PDB entry 6CCE | X-ray diffraction, 3.05 A resolution | chains C and F of the 9 polymer chains in the assembly

Chain C:
Name: DNA-directed RNA polymerase subunit beta
From: Mycobacterium smegmatis (strain ATCC 700084 / mc(2)155)
Notes: EC 2.7.7.6
Reference sequence: P60281 (RPOB_MYCS2); numbering as in UniProt (aligned over 1-1169)
Sequence (1169 residues; numbered 1 to 1169; the number before each row is that of its first residue):
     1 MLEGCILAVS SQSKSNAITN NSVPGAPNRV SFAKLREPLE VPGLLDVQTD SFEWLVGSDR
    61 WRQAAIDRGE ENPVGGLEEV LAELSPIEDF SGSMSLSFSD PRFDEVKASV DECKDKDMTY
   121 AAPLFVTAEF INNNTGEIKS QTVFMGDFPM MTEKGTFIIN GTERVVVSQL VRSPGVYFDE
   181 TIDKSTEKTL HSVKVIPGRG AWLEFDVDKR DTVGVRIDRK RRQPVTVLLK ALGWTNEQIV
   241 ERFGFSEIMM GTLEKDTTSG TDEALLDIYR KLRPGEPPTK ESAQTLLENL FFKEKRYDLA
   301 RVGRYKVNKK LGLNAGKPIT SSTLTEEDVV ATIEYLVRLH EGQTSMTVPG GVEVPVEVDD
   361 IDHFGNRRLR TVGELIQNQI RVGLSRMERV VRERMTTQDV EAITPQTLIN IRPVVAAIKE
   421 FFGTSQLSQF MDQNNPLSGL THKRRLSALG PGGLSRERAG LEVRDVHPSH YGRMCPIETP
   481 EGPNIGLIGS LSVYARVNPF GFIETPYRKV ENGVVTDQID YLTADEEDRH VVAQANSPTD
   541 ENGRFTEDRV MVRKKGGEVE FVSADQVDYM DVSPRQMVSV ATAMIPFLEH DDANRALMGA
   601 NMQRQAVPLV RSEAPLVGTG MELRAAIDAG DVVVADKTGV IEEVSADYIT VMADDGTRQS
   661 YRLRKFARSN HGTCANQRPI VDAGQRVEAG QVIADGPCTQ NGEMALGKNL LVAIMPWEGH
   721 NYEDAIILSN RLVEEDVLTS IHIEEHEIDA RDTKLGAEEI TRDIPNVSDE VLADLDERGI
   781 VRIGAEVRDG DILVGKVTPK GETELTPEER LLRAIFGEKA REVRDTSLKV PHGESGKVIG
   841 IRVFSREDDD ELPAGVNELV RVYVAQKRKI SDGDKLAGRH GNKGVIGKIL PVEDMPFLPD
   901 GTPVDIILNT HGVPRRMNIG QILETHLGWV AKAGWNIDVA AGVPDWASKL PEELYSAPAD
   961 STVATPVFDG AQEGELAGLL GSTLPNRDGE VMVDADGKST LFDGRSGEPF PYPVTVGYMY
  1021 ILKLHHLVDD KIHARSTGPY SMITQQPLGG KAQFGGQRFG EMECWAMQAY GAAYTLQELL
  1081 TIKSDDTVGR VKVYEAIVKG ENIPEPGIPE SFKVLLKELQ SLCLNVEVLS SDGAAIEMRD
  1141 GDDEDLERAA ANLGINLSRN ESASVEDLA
Disordered / not traced: 1-20, 206-214, 233-236, 312-322, 1140-1169
Ligand contacts: Kanglemycin A (KNG): R164, G423, T424, S425, Q426, L427, S428, Q429, F430, D432, H442, R445, S447, L449, G450, R456, P480, I488, R604, H671
UniProt features mapped onto this chain:
  - mutagenesis: Q429 (Q429K/L: Rifampicin (Rif) resistant), D432 (D432V: Rifampicin (Rif) resistant; D432Y: Rifampicin (Rif) resistant; RbpA no longer rescues transcription in the presence of Rif. Decreased affinity for Rif, no change in affinity for RbpA), H442 (H442D/L/P/R/Y: Rifampicin (Rif) resistant), R445 (R445L/P: Rifampicin (Rif) resistant), S447 (S447L/P/W: Rifampicin (Rif) resistant; RbpA no longer rescues transcription in the presence of Rif, decreased affinity for Rif, no change in affinity for RbpA; tested in the Leu mutation), L449 (L449P: Rifampicin (Rif) resistant)
What the authors report for this chain:
  - binding site for Kanglemycin A: R164, T424, L427, F430, R445, S447, L449, G450, R456, R604

Chain F:
Name: RNA polymerase sigma factor SigA
From: Mycobacterium smegmatis (strain ATCC 700084 / mc(2)155)
Reference sequence: A0QW02 (A0QW02_MYCS2); residues 1-466 here = UniProt positions 1-466
Sequence (466 residues; row label = number of the first residue in the row):
     1 MAATKASPAT EEPVKRTATK TPAKKAPAKR AAKSAAAKAG GKAPAKKAPA KRAAKGTAAK
    61 PEDGVTDDLE VTDDLEAEPG EDLDVEDTDL ELDDLDSDDD TAVEDEEEEA DAATPAVATA
   121 KAADDDIDEP SEKDKASGDF VWDEEESEAL RQARKDAELT ASADSVRAYL KQIGKVALLN
   181 AEEEVELAKR IEAGLYATQK LAELAEKGEK LPVQQRRDMQ WICRDGDRAK NHLLEANLRL
   241 VVSLAKRYTG RGMAFLDLIQ EGNLGLIRAV EKFDYTKGYK FSTYATWWIR QAITRAMADQ
   301 ARTIRIPVHM VEVINKLGRI QRELLQDLGR EPTPEELAKE MDITPEKVLE IQQYAREPIS
   361 LDQTIGDEGD SQLGDFIEDS EAVVAVDAVS FTLLQDQLQS VLETLSEREA GVVRLRFGLT
   421 DGQPRTLDEI GQVYGVTRER IRQIESKTMS KLRHPSRSQV LRDYLD
Disordered / not traced: 1-162, 366-367

Chain C / chain F interface:
Contacting residue pairs (53):
  F144(C) - L325(F)  hydrophobic
  F144(C) - Q326(F)  hydrogen bond (backbone-side chain)
  F144(C) - G329(F)
  G275(C) - K171(F)
  R389(C) - R247(F)
  E393(C) - R247(F)
  Q406(C) - Q326(F)
  N410(C) - R322(F)
  R412(C) - R322(F)
  R751(C) - R356(F)
  N766(C) - L465(F)
  N766(C) - D466(F)
  T806(C) - F391(F)
  P807(C) - F417(F)
  P807(C) - L419(F)
  E808(C) - F391(F)
  E808(C) - Q395(F)
  R810(C) - F417(F)
  R810(C) - P424(F)
  L811(C) - V413(F)  hydrophobic
  L811(C) - F417(F)  hydrophobic
  L812(C) - L394(F)  hydrophobic
  L812(C) - L461(F)  hydrophobic
  A814(C) - M449(F)
  A814(C) - R453(F)  hydrogen bond (backbone-side chain)
  I815(C) - M449(F)
  I815(C) - L452(F)  hydrophobic
  I815(C) - R453(F)  hydrogen bond (backbone-side chain)
  F816(C) - S458(F)
  F816(C) - L461(F)
  F816(C) - R462(F)
  E818(C) - L465(F)
  R846(C) - L349(F)
  A854(C) - L349(F)  hydrophobic
  A854(C) - Q352(F)
  A854(C) - Q353(F)
  G855(C) - L349(F)
  G855(C) - Q353(F)
  P1039(C) - E378(F)
  Y1040(C) - I377(F)
  Y1040(C) - E378(F)
  Y1040(C) - D379(F)  hydrogen bond (backbone-backbone)
  S1041(C) - I377(F)
  S1041(C) - D379(F)
  M1042(C) - I377(F)  hydrogen bond (backbone-backbone)
  I1043(C) - G374(F)
  Q1045(C) - D379(F)  hydrogen bond
  L1048(C) - D375(F)
  L1048(C) - F376(F)
  V1091(C) - A385(F)  hydrophobic
  Y1094(C) - A385(F)  hydrophobic
  Y1094(C) - V386(F)
  E1095(C) - V389(F)
Also at the interface, not in a pair above, chain C (36 interface residues in all): V143, E276, D752, R1090
Also at the interface, not in a pair above, chain F (41 interface residues in all): R167, K246, V383, L398, G418, G422, Y464

Overview:
36 residues of chain C face 41 of chain F across their interface, with 6 hydrogen bonds. Among the polar pairs
are F144(C)-Q326(F), A814(C)-R453(F) and I815(C)-R453(F). Chain C binds Kanglemycin A. From UniProt: 6
mutagenesis sites on chain C. The paper reports a binding site for Kanglemycin A at R164(C), T424(C) and
L427(C) among others.
Here chain C is DNA-directed RNA polymerase subunit beta and chain F is RNA polymerase sigma factor SigA, both
from Mycobacterium smegmatis (strain ATCC 700084 / mc(2)155). Entry 6CCE (Crystal structure of a Mycobacterium
smegmatis RNA polymerase transcription initiation complex with inhibitor Kanglemycin A) was determined by
X-ray diffraction, deposited together with 6DCF and 6CCV.
